PDB entry 7OE1 | electron microscopy, 3.05 A resolution | chains A and I of the 21 polymer chains in the assembly

== Chain A ==
Molecule: 16S rRNA
Organism: Escherichia coli str. K-12 substr. MG1655
Sequence (1542 nucleotides; row label = number of the first residue in the row):
     1 AAAUUGAAGA GUUUGAUCAU GGCUCAGAUU GAACGCUGGC GGCAGGCCUA ACACAUGCAA
    61 GUCGAACGGU AACAGGAAGA AGCUUGCUUC UUUGCUGACG AGUGGCGGAC GGGUGAGUAA
   121 UGUCUGGGAA ACUGCCUGAU GGAGGGGGAU AACUACUGGA AACGGUAGCU AAUACCGCAU
   181 AACGUCGCAA GACCAAAGAG GGGGACCUUC GGGCCUCUUG CCAUCGGAUG UGCCCAGAUG
   241 GGAUUAGCUA GUAGGUGGGG UAACGGCUCA CCUAGGCGAC GAUCCCUAGC UGGUCUGAGA
   301 GGAUGACCAG CCACACUGGA ACUGAGACAC GGUCCAGACU CCUACGGGAG GCAGCAGUGG
   361 GGAAUAUUGC ACAAUGGGCG CAAGCCUGAU GCAGCCAUGC CGCGUGUAUG AAGAAGGCCU
   421 UCGGGUUGUA AAGUACUUUC AGCGGGGAGG AAGGGAGUAA AGUUAAUACC UUUGCUCAUU
   481 GACGUUACCC GCAGAAGAAG CACCGGCUAA CUCCGUGCCA GCAGCCGCGG UAAUACGGAG
   541 GGUGCAAGCG UUAAUCGGAA UUACUGGGCG UAAAGCGCAC GCAGGCGGUU UGUUAAGUCA
   601 GAUGUGAAAU CCCCGGGCUC AACCUGGGAA CUGCAUCUGA UACUGGCAAG CUUGAGUCUC
   661 GUAGAGGGGG GUAGAAUUCC AGGUGUAGCG GUGAAAUGCG UAGAGAUCUG GAGGAAUACC
   721 GGUGGCGAAG GCGGCCCCCU GGACGAAGAC UGACGCUCAG GUGCGAAAGC GUGGGGAGCA
   781 AACAGGAUUA GAUACCCUGG UAGUCCACGC CGUAAACGAU GUCGACUUGG AGGUUGUGCC
   841 CUUGAGGCGU GGCUUCCGGA GCUAACGCGU UAAGUCGACC GCCUGGGGAG UACGGCCGCA
   901 AGGUUAAAAC UCAAAUGAAU UGACGGGGGC CCGCACAAGC GGUGGAGCAU GUGGUUUAAU
   961 UCGAUGCAAC GCGAAGAACC UUACCUGGUC UUGACAUCCA CGGAAGUUUU CAGAGAUGAG
  1021 AAUGUGCCUU CGGGAACCGU GAGACAGGUG CUGCAUGGCU GUCGUCAGCU CGUGUUGUGA
  1081 AAUGUUGGGU UAAGUCCCGC AACGAGCGCA ACCCUUAUCC UUUGUUGCCA GCGGUCCGGC
  1141 CGGGAACUCA AAGGAGACUG CCAGUGAUAA ACUGGAGGAA GGUGGGGAUG ACGUCAAGUC
  1201 AUCAUGGCCC UUACGACCAG GGCUACACAC GUGCUACAAU GGCGCAUACA AAGAGAAGCG
  1261 ACCUCGCGAG AGCAAGCGGA CCUCAUAAAG UGCGUCGUAG UCCGGAUUGG AGUCUGCAAC
  1321 UCGACUCCAU GAAGUCGGAA UCGCUAGUAA UCGUGGAUCA GAAUGCCACG GUGAAUACGU
  1381 UCCCGGGCCU UGUACACACC GCCCGUCACA CCAUGGGAGU GGGUUGCAAA AGAAGUAGGU
  1441 AGCUUAACCU UCGGGAGGGC GCUUACCACU UUGUGAUUCA UGACUGGGGU GAAGUCGUAA
  1501 CAAGGUAACC GUAGGGGAAC CUGCGGUUGG AUCACCUCCU UA
Not modelled in the structure: 1-4, 1535-1542

== Chain I ==
Molecule: 30S ribosomal protein S9
Organism: Escherichia coli str. K-12 substr. MG1655
UniProtKB: A0A6D2XBM7 (A0A6D2XBM7_ECOLI); residues 1-129 here correspond to UniProt positions 2-130 (UniProt number = residue number + 1)
Chain sequence (129 residues; numbered 1 to 129; the number before each row is that of its first residue):
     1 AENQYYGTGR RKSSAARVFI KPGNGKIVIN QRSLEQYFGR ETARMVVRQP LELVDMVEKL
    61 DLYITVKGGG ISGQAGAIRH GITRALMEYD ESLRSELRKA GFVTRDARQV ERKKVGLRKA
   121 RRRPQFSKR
Not modelled in the structure: 1-2

== How chain A and chain I interact ==
Contacting residue pairs (110; chain A residue first):
  C934(A) with Arg123(I), sugar contact
  A935(A) with Arg123(I), salt bridge to the phosphate
  G941(A) with Gln125(I), base contact
  G942(A) with Gln125(I), hydrogen bond to the base; Ser127(I), base contact
  U943(A) with Gln125(I), sugar contact
  C967(A) with Arg129(I), sugar contact
  U1116(A) with Gln109(I), sugar contact
  A1117(A) with Arg10(I), salt bridge to the phosphate; Arg105(I), salt bridge to the phosphate; Ala107(I), sugar contact
  U1118(A) with Arg10(I), salt bridge to the phosphate; Arg84(I), hydrogen bond to the phosphate; Arg105(I), salt bridge to the phosphate
  C1119(A) with Arg84(I), salt bridge to the phosphate
  C1128(A) with Arg17(I), hydrogen bond to the sugar; Thr65(I), sugar contact; Lys67(I), phosphate contact
  C1129(A) with Arg17(I), hydrogen bond to the phosphate; Thr65(I), phosphate contact; Lys67(I), salt bridge to the phosphate
  A1130(A) with Gln4(I), hydrogen bond to the sugar; Arg17(I), salt bridge to the phosphate; Phe19(I), sugar contact; Tyr63(I), phosphate contact; Thr65(I), hydrogen bond to the phosphate
  G1131(A) with Gln4(I), hydrogen bond to the phosphate
  G1138(A) with Gln31(I), sugar contact
  G1139(A) with Gln31(I), hydrogen bond to the phosphate
  A1146(A) with Tyr6(I), base contact; Arg17(I), base contact; Phe19(I), base contact
  C1147(A) with Tyr6(I), hydrogen bond to the sugar; Arg17(I), hydrogen bond to the base
  U1148(A) with Tyr6(I), hydrogen bond to the phosphate; Thr8(I), sugar contact; Ala15(I), sugar contact; Ala16(I), hydrogen bond to the sugar; Arg17(I), sugar contact
  C1149(A) with Thr8(I), phosphate contact; Ala15(I), phosphate contact
  G1178(A) with Arg98(I), hydrogen bond to the base
  A1179(A) with Arg84(I), sugar contact; Arg98(I), salt bridge to the phosphate; Val103(I), sugar contact; Thr104(I), hydrogen bond to the phosphate; Arg105(I), sugar contact
  A1180(A) with Arg98(I), salt bridge to the phosphate; Thr104(I), hydrogen bond to the phosphate
  G1187(A) with Lys114(I), hydrogen bond to the sugar
  G1231(A) with Lys128(I), salt bridge to the phosphate
  U1232(A) with Gln125(I), phosphate contact; Phe126(I), phosphate contact
  G1233(A) with Arg118(I), phosphate contact; Gln125(I), hydrogen bond to the phosphate
  C1234(A) with Arg118(I), salt bridge to the phosphate
  U1247(A) with Arg32(I), phosphate contact
  A1248(A) with Arg32(I), sugar contact; Tyr37(I), sugar contact; Ile71(I), base contact
  C1249(A) with Asn30(I), phosphate contact; Tyr37(I), phosphate contact; Gly69(I), hydrogen bond to the sugar; Gly70(I), sugar contact; Ile71(I), base contact; Gln74(I), hydrogen bond to the phosphate
  A1250(A) with Gly68(I), phosphate contact; Gly69(I), sugar contact; Gln74(I), phosphate contact
  A1289(A) with Ile71(I), base contact
  U1341(A) with Ser127(I), sugar contact
  C1342(A) with Gln125(I), hydrogen bond to the base; Ser127(I), hydrogen bond to the sugar; Arg129(I), hydrogen bond to the phosphate
  G1343(A) with Arg122(I), sugar contact; Arg123(I), salt bridge to the phosphate; Arg129(I), salt bridge to the phosphate
  C1344(A) with Arg121(I), sugar contact; Arg123(I), salt bridge to the phosphate
  U1345(A) with Arg121(I), sugar contact
  A1346(A) with Arg108(I), hydrogen bond to the base; Arg121(I), salt bridge to the phosphate
  G1347(A) with Lys12(I), hydrogen bond to the base; Arg108(I), hydrogen bond to the sugar; Gln109(I), phosphate contact; Val110(I), sugar contact
  U1348(A) with Val110(I), phosphate contact; Glu111(I), hydrogen bond to the phosphate
  A1349(A) with Glu111(I), phosphate contact; Lys119(I), phosphate contact; Arg122(I), phosphate contact
  A1350(A) with Lys119(I), salt bridge to the phosphate; Arg122(I), salt bridge to the phosphate
  U1351(A) with Lys119(I), base contact
  C1367(A) with Val115(I), phosphate contact; Gly116(I), phosphate contact
  A1368(A) with Arg112(I), salt bridge to the phosphate; Lys113(I), hydrogen bond to the base; Val115(I), phosphate contact
  C1369(A) with Arg112(I), salt bridge to the phosphate; Lys113(I), salt bridge to the phosphate
  G1370(A) with Ser13(I), sugar contact
  G1371(A) with Lys12(I), phosphate contact; Ser13(I), phosphate contact; Gly70(I), phosphate contact
  U1372(A) with Ser72(I), hydrogen bond to the phosphate; Gly73(I), hydrogen bond to the phosphate
  G1373(A) with Lys12(I), salt bridge to the phosphate; Ser72(I), hydrogen bond to the phosphate; Val110(I), base contact
Other interface residues (no listed pair), chain A (58 interface residues in all): G966, A968, G1184, G1186, C1230, A1251, U1291
Other interface residues (no listed pair), chain I (54 interface residues in all): Gly9, Arg11, Ser14, Arg40, Pro124

== Summary ==
58 residues of chain A and 54 residues of chain I are in contact, with 30 hydrogen bonds and 22 salt bridges.
Among the polar pairs are G942(A)-Gln125(I), C1147(A)-Arg17(I) and G1178(A)-Arg98(I).
Chain A is 16S rRNA and chain I is 30S ribosomal protein S9, both from Escherichia coli str. K-12 substr.
MG1655; the structure, 30S ribosomal subunit from E. coli, was determined by electron microscopy, deposited
together with 7OE0 and 7OI0.
